Entry 7M6H (electron microscopy, 4.00 A resolution); this record covers chains D and F of the 7 polymer chains in the assembly.

[Chain D]
Molecule: BG7-20 Fab Heavy Chain
Organism: Homo sapiens
Notes: antibody fragment or engineered binder
Sequence (233 residues; each row starts with the number of its first residue; a row labelled like 82A-82C holds insertion residues (82A, then the next letters in order)):
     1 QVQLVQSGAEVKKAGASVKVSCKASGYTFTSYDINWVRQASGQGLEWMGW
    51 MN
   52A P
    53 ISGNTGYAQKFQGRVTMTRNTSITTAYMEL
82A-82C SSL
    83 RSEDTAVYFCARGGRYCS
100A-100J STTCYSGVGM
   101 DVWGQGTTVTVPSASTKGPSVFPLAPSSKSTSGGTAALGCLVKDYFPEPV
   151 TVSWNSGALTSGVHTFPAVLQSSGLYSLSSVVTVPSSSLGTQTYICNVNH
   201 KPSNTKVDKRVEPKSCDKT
Unresolved in the structure: 113-219
Cystine bridges: Cys22-Cys92

[Chain F]
Molecule: BG7-20 Fab Light Chain
Organism: Homo sapiens
Notes: antibody fragment or engineered binder
Sequence (217 residues; row label = number of the first residue in the row; note: 1 number in that range is skipped by the numbering (no residue carries it; nothing is unmodelled there); a row labelled like 27A-27C holds insertion residues (27A, then the next letters in order)):
     1 QSVLTQPPS
    11 VSGAPGQRVTISCTGSS
27A-27C SNI
    28 GAGYDVHWYHQLPGTAPKFLIYGNSNRPSGVPDRFSGSKSGTSASLAITR
    78 LQAEDEADYYCQSYDSSLS
   96A G
    97 WVFGGGTKLTVLGQPKAAPSVTLFPPSSEELQANKATLVCLISDFYPGAV
   147 TVAWKADSSPVKAGVETTTPSKQSNNKYAASSYLSLTPEQWKSHRSYSCQ
   197 VTHEGSTVEKTVAPTECS
Unresolved in the structure: 1-2, 109-214
Cystine bridges: Cys23-Cys88

[Chain D / chain F interface]
Contacting residue pairs (28):
  Asn35(D) with Trp97(F)
  Val37(D) with Phe99(F), hydrophobic
  Gln39(D) with Gln38(F), hydrogen bond
  Gln43(D) with Tyr87(F)
  Gly44(D) with Tyr87(F)
  Leu45(D) with Tyr36(F), hydrophobic; Gln38(F); Tyr87(F), hydrophobic; Phe99(F)
  Glu46(D) with Phe99(F)
  Trp47(D) with Trp97(F); Phe99(F)
  Gln61(D) with Ser96(F), hydrogen bond
  Cys100D(D) with Asp32(F); Tyr91(F), hydrophobic
  Tyr100E(D) with Asp32(F); Tyr49(F), hydrophobic; Gly50(F)
  Ser100F(D) with Asp32(F); His34(F)
  Gly100G(D) with Phe46(F)
  Val100H(D) with Phe46(F), hydrophobic; Tyr49(F), hydrophobic
  Gly100I(D) with Phe46(F)
  Met100J(D) with Lys45(F)
  Val102(D) with Ala43(F); Pro44(F); Lys45(F)
Other interface residues (no listed pair), chain D (19 interface residues in all): Phe91, Trp103
Other interface residues (no listed pair), chain F (16 interface residues in all): Gly96A

[Overview]
The interface between chain D and chain F involves 19 residues on one side and 16 on the other; the contacts
include 2 hydrogen bonds. Polar contacts include Gln39(D)-Gln38(F) and Gln61(D)-Ser96(F).
Here chain D is BG7-20 Fab Heavy Chain and chain F is BG7-20 Fab Light Chain, both from Homo sapiens. Entry
7M6H (Structure of the SARS-CoV-2 S 2P trimer in complex with the human neutralizing antibody Fab fragment
...) was determined by electron microscopy, deposited together with 7M6E.
